PDB entry 7UF6 | X-ray diffraction, 2.00 A resolution | chains A and C of the 4 polymer chains in the assembly

# Chain A (and C)
Molecule: Hemoglobin subunit alpha
Source organism: Homo sapiens
Notes: chain C of this document is another copy of the same molecule, construct and numbering; everything in this record applies to it too
UniProt: P69905 (HBA_HUMAN); residues 0-141 here correspond to UniProt positions 1-142 (UniProt number = residue number + 1)
Chain sequence (142 residues; row label = number of the first residue in the row; numbering starts at 0):
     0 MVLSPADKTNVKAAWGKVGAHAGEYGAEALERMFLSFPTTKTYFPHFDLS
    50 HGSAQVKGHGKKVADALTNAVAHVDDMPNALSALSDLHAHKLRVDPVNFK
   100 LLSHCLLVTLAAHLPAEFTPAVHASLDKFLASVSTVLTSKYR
Unresolved in the structure: 0
Covalently attached groups: (2S)-2-(5-methylfuran-2-yl)oxane (N1X) linked to Val1
Ion coordination: heme Fe near His87 (its only coordinating residue here)
Residues lining bound ligands:
  - carbon monoxide (CMO): Leu29, Phe43, His58, Val62, His87
  - heme (HEM): Met32, Thr39, Tyr42, Phe43, His45, Phe46, His58, Lys61, Val62, Ala65, Leu66, Leu83, Leu86, His87, Leu91, Val93, Asn97, Phe98, Leu101, Leu105, Val132, Leu136
  - (2S)-2-(5-methylfuran-2-yl)oxane (N1X): Leu2, Met76, Pro77, Lys127, Ser131, Thr134, Val135
Curated features (UniProtKB/Swiss-Prot):
  - binding site (O2): His58
  - binding site (heme b): His87
  - site: Thr8, Asn9 (Microbial infection: Cleavage), Lys11 (Not glycated), Ala13, Trp14 (Microbial infection: Cleavage), Tyr24, Gly25 (Microbial infection: Cleavage), Leu29, Glu30 (Microbial infection: Cleavage), His45, Phe46 (Microbial infection: Cleavage), Asp47, Leu48 (Microbial infection: Cleavage), Ser52, Ala53 (Microbial infection: Cleavage), Val55, Lys56 (Microbial infection: Cleavage), Lys56 (Not glycated), Gly59, Lys60 (Microbial infection: Cleavage), Lys60 (Not glycated), Lys90 (Not glycated), Leu91, Arg92 (Microbial infection: Cleavage), Lys99 (Not glycated), Leu106, Val107 (Microbial infection: Cleavage), Thr108, Leu109 (Microbial infection: Cleavage), Val121, His122 (Microbial infection: Cleavage), Ser133, Thr134 (Microbial infection: Cleavage)
  - modified residue: Ser3 (Phosphoserine), Lys7 (N6-succinyllysine), Thr8 (Phosphothreonine), Lys11 (N6-succinyllysine), Lys16 (N6-acetyllysine), Tyr24 (Phosphotyrosine), Ser35 (Phosphoserine), Lys40 (N6-succinyllysine), Ser49 (Phosphoserine), Ser102 (Phosphoserine), Thr108 (Phosphothreonine), Ser124 (Phosphoserine), Ser131 (Phosphoserine), Thr134 (Phosphothreonine), Thr137 (Phosphothreonine), Ser138 (Phosphoserine)
  - glycosylation (N-linked (Glc) (glycation) lysine): Lys7, Lys16, Lys40, Lys61

# Chain A / chain C interface
Residue-residue contacts (14):
  Val1(A) with Ser138(C), hydrogen bond (backbone-side chain); Tyr140(C)
  Ser3(A) with Tyr140(C); Arg141(C)
  Pro4(A) with Tyr140(C)
  Lys127(A) with Ser138(C), hydrogen bond; Lys139(C), hydrogen bond (side chain-backbone)
  Val135(A) with Val1(C), hydrophobic
  Ser138(A) with Val1(C), hydrogen bond (side chain-backbone); Lys127(C), hydrogen bond
  Lys139(A) with Lys127(C), hydrogen bond (backbone-side chain)
  Tyr140(A) with Val1(C); Ser3(C); Pro4(C)
Other interface residues (no listed pair), chain A (13 interface residues in all): Leu2, Asp6, Pro77, Thr134, Arg141
Other interface residues (no listed pair), chain C (13 interface residues in all): Leu2, Asp6, Pro77, Thr134, Val135

# Overview
The chain A/chain C interface involves 13 residues from each chain; the contacts include 6 hydrogen bonds.
Polar pairs include Val1(A)-Ser138(C), Lys127(A)-Ser138(C) and Lys127(A)-Lys139(C). Chain A binds heme and
carbon monoxide. Covalently linked (2S)-2-(5-methylfuran-2-yl)oxane: at Val1(A).
Chain A and chain C are both Hemoglobin subunit alpha (Homo sapiens); the structure, Crystal structure of
liganded Hb with the 5-HMF analog, MMA509, was determined by X-ray diffraction.
